7AFH - chains 1 and G of the 9 polymer chains in the assembly; structure by electron microscopy, 3.59 A resolution.

# Chain 1
Molecule: 16SrRNA (head domain of the 30S ribosome)
Source organism: Escherichia coli
Sequence (1541 nucleotides; row label = number of the first residue in the row):
     1 AAAUUGAAGAGUUUGAUCAUGGCUCAGAUUGAACGCUGGCGGCAGGCCUA
    51 ACACAUGCAAGUCGAACGGUAACAGGAAGAAGCUUGCUUCUUUGCUGACG
   101 AGUGGCGGACGGGUGAGUAAUGUCUGGGAAACUGCCUGAUGGAGGGGGAU
   151 AACUACUGGAAACGGUAGCUAAUACCGCAUAACGUCGCAAGACCAAAGAG
   201 GGGGACCUUCGGGCCUCUUGCCAUCGGAUGUGCCCAGAUGGGAUUAGCUA
   251 GUAGGUGGGGUAACGGCUCACCUAGGCGACGAUCCCUAGCUGGUCUGAGA
   301 GGAUGACCAGCCACACUGGAACUGAGACACGGUCCAGACUCCUACGGGAG
   351 GCAGCAGUGGGGAAUAUUGCACAAUGGGCGCAAGCCUGAUGCAGCCAUGC
   401 CGCGUGUAUGAAGAAGGCCUUCGGGUUGUAAAGUACUUUCAGCGGGGAGG
   451 AAGGGAGUAAAGUUAAUACCUUUGCUCAUUGACGUUACCCGCAGAAGAAG
   501 CACCGGCUAACUCCGUGCCAGCAGCCXCGGUAAUACGGAGGGUGCAAGCG
   551 UUAAUCGGAAUUACUGGGCGUAAAGCGCACGCAGGCGGUUUGUUAAGUCA
   601 GAUGUGAAAUCCCCGGGCUCAACCUGGGAACUGCAUCUGAUACUGGCAAG
   651 CUUGAGUCUCGUAGAGGGGGGUAGAAUUCCAGGUGUAGCGGUGAAAUGCG
   701 UAGAGAUCUGGAGGAAUACCGGUGGCGAAGGCGGCCCCCUGGACGAAGAC
   751 UGACGCUCAGGUGCGAAAGCGUGGGGAGCAAACAGGAUUAGAUACCCUGG
   801 UAGUCCACGCCGUAAACGAUGUCGACUUGGAGGUUGUGCCCUUGAGGCGU
   851 GGCUUCCGGAGCUAACGCGUUAAGUCGACCGCCUGGGGAGUACGGCCGCA
   901 AGGUUAAAACUCAAAUGAAUUGACGGGGGCCCGCACAAGCGGUGGAGCAU
   951 GUGGUUUAAUUCGAUGXAACGCGAAGAACCUUACCUGGUCUUGACAUCCA
  1001 CGGAAGUUUUCAGAGAUGAGAAUGUGCCUUCGGGAACCGUGAGACAGGUG
  1051 CUGCAUGGCUGUCGUCAGCUCGUGUUGUGAAAUGUUGGGUUAAGUCCCGC
  1101 AACGAGCGCAACCCUUAUCCUUUGUUGCCAGCGGUCCGGCCGGGAACUCA
  1151 AAGGAGACUGCCAGUGAUAAACUGGAGGAAGGUGGGGAUGACGUCAAGUC
  1201 AUCAUGGCCCUUACGACCAGGGCUACACACGUGCUACAAUGGCGCAUACA
  1251 AAGAGAAGCGACCUCGCGAGAGCAAGCGGACCUCAUAAAGUGCGUCGUAG
  1301 UCCGGAUUGGAGUCUGCAACUCGACUCCAUGAAGUCGGAAUCGCUAGUAA
  1351 UCGUGGAUCAGAAUGCCACGGUGAAUACGUUCCCGGCCUUGUACACACCG
  1401 CCCGUXACACCAUGGGAGUGGGUUGCAAAAGAAGUAGGUAGCUUAACCUU
  1451 CGGGAGGGCGCUUACCACUUUGUGAUUCAUGACUGGGGUGAAGUCGUAAC
  1501 AAGGUAACCGUAGGGGAACCUGCGGUUGGAUCACCUCCUUA
Unresolved in the structure: 1-930, 1387-1541
Modified positions: PSU (pseudouridine-5'-monophosphate) at position 516, G7M (N7-methyl-guanosine-5'-monophosphate) at position 527, 2MG (2N-methylguanosine-5'-monophosphate) at position 966, 5MC (5-methylcytidine-5'-monophosphate) at position 967, 2MG (2N-methylguanosine-5'-monophosphate) at position 1207, 4OC (4n,o2'-methylcytidine-5'-monophosphate) at position 1401, 5MC (5-methylcytidine-5'-monophosphate) at position 1406, UR3 (3-methyluridine-5'-monophoshate) at position 1497, 2MG (2N-methylguanosine-5'-monophosphate) at position 1515, MA6 (6N-dimethyladenosine-5'-monophoshate) at position 1517, MA6 (6N-dimethyladenosine-5'-monophoshate) at position 1518
Ion coordination: Mg2+ site 1: G963, A964, U1199; Mg2+ site 2: G971, G1365, C1366; Mg2+ site 3: C1054, A1196, A1197; Mg2+ site 4 near U1224 (its only coordinating residue here); Mg2+ site 5 near U1232 (its only coordinating residue here); Mg2+ site 6 near A1238 (its only coordinating residue here); Mg2+ site 7: G1242, C1243; Mg2+ site 8 near G1370 (its only coordinating residue here)

# Chain G
Name: 30S ribosomal protein S7
Source organism: Escherichia coli
UniProt: A0A5Q2GFB5 (A0A5Q2GFB5_ECOLX); residue numbers follow UniProt; this construct covers 1-179
Chain sequence (179 residues; numbered 1 to 179; the number before each row is that of its first residue):
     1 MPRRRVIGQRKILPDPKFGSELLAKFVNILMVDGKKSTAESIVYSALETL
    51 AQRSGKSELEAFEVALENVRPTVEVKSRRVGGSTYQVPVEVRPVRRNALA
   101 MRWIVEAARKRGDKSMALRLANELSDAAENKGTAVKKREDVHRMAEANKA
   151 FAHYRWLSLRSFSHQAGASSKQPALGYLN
Unresolved in the structure: 1, 148-179

# Chain 1 / chain G interface
Pairs across the interface (66; chain 1 residue first):
  C932(1) - Arg3(G)  base contact
  C932(1) - Arg4(G)  salt bridge to the phosphate
  G933(1) - Arg3(G)  hydrogen bond to the base
  G933(1) - Arg4(G)  phosphate contact
  A935(1) - Arg3(G)  hydrogen bond to the base
  A937(1) - Lys76(G)  hydrogen bond to the sugar
  A938(1) - Arg95(G)  hydrogen bond to the sugar
  G939(1) - Arg95(G)  salt bridge to the phosphate
  G939(1) - Arg102(G)  salt bridge to the phosphate
  C940(1) - Arg102(G)  salt bridge to the phosphate
  A1092(1) - Arg4(G)  salt bridge to the phosphate
  A1093(1) - Arg4(G)  salt bridge to the phosphate
  A1239(1) - Lys114(G)  hydrogen bond to the sugar
  A1239(1) - Arg119(G)  sugar contact
  U1240(1) - Leu30(G)  base contact
  U1240(1) - Val32(G)  base contact
  U1240(1) - Thr38(G)  hydrogen bond to the phosphate
  U1240(1) - Ile42(G)  sugar contact
  U1240(1) - Arg109(G)  hydrogen bond to the base
  U1240(1) - Met116(G)  hydrogen bond to the phosphate
  U1240(1) - Arg119(G)  salt bridge to the phosphate
  G1241(1) - Lys35(G)  salt bridge to the phosphate
  A1289(1) - Lys35(G)  hydrogen bond to the phosphate
  G1290(1) - Lys35(G)  salt bridge to the phosphate
  G1290(1) - Ser37(G)  phosphate contact
  U1291(1) - Ser37(G)  hydrogen bond to the phosphate
  U1291(1) - Thr38(G)  phosphate contact
  G1297(1) - Lys114(G)  hydrogen bond to the base
  U1298(1) - Lys114(G)  salt bridge to the phosphate
  U1345(1) - Ile7(G)  sugar contact
  A1346(1) - Arg10(G)  hydrogen bond to the sugar
  G1347(1) - Arg10(G)  salt bridge to the phosphate
  A1350(1) - Asp33(G)  hydrogen bond to the sugar
  U1351(1) - Asp33(G)  sugar contact
  U1372(1) - Gly34(G)  hydrogen bond to the sugar
  G1373(1) - Met31(G)  sugar contact
  G1373(1) - Gly34(G)  sugar contact
  G1373(1) - Lys36(G)  salt bridge to the phosphate
  A1374(1) - Asn28(G)  hydrogen bond to the sugar
  A1374(1) - Met31(G)  sugar contact
  A1375(1) - Gln9(G)  hydrogen bond to the phosphate
  A1375(1) - Lys25(G)  sugar contact
  A1375(1) - Asn28(G)  hydrogen bond to the phosphate
  U1376(1) - Gln9(G)  phosphate contact
  U1376(1) - Lys25(G)  salt bridge to the phosphate
  U1376(1) - Arg95(G)  hydrogen bond to the phosphate
  U1376(1) - Arg102(G)  sugar contact
  A1377(1) - Pro2(G)  sugar contact
  A1377(1) - Val6(G)  phosphate contact
  A1377(1) - Ile7(G)  base contact
  A1377(1) - Gly8(G)  hydrogen bond to the base
  A1377(1) - Gln9(G)  base contact
  A1377(1) - Arg95(G)  salt bridge to the phosphate
  C1378(1) - Val6(G)  phosphate contact
  C1378(1) - Lys76(G)  base contact
  C1378(1) - Arg92(G)  sugar contact
  G1379(1) - Pro2(G)  base contact
  G1379(1) - Val6(G)  phosphate contact
  U1380(1) - Pro2(G)  base contact
  U1380(1) - Arg3(G)  hydrogen bond to the base
  U1381(1) - Arg78(G)  base contact
  U1381(1) - Arg79(G)  hydrogen bond to the sugar
  U1381(1) - Val80(G)  sugar contact
  C1382(1) - Arg3(G)  base contact
  C1382(1) - Arg79(G)  hydrogen bond to the sugar
  C1383(1) - Arg3(G)  base contact
Interface residues without a listed pair, chain 1 (35 interface residues in all): C936
Interface residues without a listed pair, chain G (36 interface residues in all): Ile12, Ile29, Ala39, Ala98, Ser115

# Overview
The interface between chain 1 and chain G involves 35 residues on one side and 36 on the other, with 22
hydrogen bonds and 14 salt bridges. Polar contacts include G933(1)-Arg3(G), A935(1)-Arg3(G) and
U1240(1)-Arg109(G). The Mg2+ site 1 is built by G963(1), A964(1) and U1199(1).
Chain 1 is 16SrRNA (head domain of the 30S ribosome) and chain G is 30S ribosomal protein S7, both from
Escherichia coli; the structure, Bacterial 30S ribosomal subunit assembly complex state C (head domain), was
determined by electron microscopy (same publication as 7AF3, 7AF5, 7AF8, 7AFA, 7AFD, 7AFI and 17 further
entries).
